Entry 9G24 (electron microscopy, 3.50 A resolution); this record covers chains A and F of the 17 polymer chains in the assembly.

# Chain A
Name: DNA-directed RNA polymerase I subunit RPA190
Organism: Saccharomyces cerevisiae
Notes: EC 2.7.7.6
UniProtKB: P10964 (RPA1_YEAST); residues 1-1664 here = UniProt positions 1-1664
Sequence (1664 residues; row label = number of the first residue in the row):
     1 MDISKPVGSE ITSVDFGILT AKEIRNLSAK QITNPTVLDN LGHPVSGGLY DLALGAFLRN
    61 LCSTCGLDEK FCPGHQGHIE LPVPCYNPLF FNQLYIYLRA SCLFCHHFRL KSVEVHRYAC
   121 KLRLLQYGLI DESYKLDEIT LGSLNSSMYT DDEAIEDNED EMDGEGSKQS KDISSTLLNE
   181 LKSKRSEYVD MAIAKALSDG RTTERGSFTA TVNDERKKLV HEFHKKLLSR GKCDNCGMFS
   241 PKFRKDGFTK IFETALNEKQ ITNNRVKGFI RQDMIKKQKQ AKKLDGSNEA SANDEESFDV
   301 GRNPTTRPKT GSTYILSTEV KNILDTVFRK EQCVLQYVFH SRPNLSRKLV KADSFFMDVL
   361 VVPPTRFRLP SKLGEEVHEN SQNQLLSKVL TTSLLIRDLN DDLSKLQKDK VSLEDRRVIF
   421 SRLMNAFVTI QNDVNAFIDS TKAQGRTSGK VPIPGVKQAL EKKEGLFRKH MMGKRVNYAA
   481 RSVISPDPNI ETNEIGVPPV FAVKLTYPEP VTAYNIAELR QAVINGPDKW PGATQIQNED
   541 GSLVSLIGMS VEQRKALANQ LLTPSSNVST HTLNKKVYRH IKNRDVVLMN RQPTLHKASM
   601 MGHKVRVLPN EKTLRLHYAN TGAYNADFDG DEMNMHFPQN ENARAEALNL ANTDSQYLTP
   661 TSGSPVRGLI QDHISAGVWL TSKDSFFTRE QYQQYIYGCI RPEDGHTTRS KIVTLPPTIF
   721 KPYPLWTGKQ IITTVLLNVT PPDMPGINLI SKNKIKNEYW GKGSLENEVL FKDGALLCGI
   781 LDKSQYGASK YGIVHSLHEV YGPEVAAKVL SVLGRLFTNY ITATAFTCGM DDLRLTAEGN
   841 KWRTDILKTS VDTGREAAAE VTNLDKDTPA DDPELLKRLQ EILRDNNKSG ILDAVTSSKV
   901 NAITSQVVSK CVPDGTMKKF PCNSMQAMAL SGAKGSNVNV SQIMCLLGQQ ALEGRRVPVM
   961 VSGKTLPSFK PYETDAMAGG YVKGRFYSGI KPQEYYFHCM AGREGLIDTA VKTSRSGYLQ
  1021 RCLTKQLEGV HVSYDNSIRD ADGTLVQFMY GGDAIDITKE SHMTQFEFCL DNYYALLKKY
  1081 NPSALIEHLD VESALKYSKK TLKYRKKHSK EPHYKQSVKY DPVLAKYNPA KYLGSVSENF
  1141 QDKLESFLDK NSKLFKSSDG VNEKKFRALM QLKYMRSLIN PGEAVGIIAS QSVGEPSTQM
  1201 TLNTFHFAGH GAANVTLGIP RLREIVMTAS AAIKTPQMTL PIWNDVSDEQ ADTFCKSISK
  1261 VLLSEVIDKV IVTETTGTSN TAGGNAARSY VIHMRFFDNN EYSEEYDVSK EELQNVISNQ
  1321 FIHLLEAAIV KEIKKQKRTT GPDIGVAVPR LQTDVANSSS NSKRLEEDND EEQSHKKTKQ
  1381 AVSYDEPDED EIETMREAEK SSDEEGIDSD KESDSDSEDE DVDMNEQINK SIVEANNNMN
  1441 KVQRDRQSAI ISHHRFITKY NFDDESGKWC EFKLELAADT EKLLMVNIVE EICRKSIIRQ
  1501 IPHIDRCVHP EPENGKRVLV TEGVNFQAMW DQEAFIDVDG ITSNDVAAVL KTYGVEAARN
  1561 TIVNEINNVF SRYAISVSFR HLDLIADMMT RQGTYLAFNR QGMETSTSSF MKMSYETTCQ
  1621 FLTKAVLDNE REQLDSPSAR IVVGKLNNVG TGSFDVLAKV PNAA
Disordered / not traced: 142-174, 269-311, 1154-1159, 1278-1286, 1339-1432, 1664
Bound ions: Zn2+ site 1: Cys62, Cys65, Cys72, His75; Zn2+ site 2: Cys102, Cys105, Cys233, Cys236; Mg2+: Asp627, Asp629, Asp631 (shared with 1 residue of chain R)
Residues lining bound ligands: AMP-CPP (APC; diphosphomethylphosphonic acid adenosyl ester): Asp627, Ile670, Gln671, Lys783, Gly932, Ala933, Lys934, Gly935
Curated features (UniProtKB/Swiss-Prot):
  - region: Pro992 to Glu1004 (Bridging helix)
  - binding site (Zn(2+)): Cys62, Cys65, Cys72, His75, Cys102, Cys105, Cys233, Cys236
  - binding site (Mg(2+)): Asp627, Asp629, Asp631
  - modified residue (Phosphoserine): Ser889, Ser1636
From the paper describing this entry:
  - binding site for AMP-CPP: Lys934
  - specificity-determining residues: Pro593 (proposed by the authors, not directly observed)

# Chain F
Name: DNA-directed RNA polymerases I, II, and III subunit RPABC2
Organism: Saccharomyces cerevisiae
UniProtKB: P20435 (RPAB2_YEAST); residues 1-155 here = UniProt positions 1-155
Sequence (155 residues; each row starts with the number of its first residue):
     1 MSDYEEAFND GNENFEDFDV EHFSDEETYE EKPQFKDGET TDANGKTIVT GGNGPEDFQQ
    61 HEQIRRKTLK EKAIPKDQRA TTPYMTKYER ARILGTRALQ ISMNAPVFVD LEGETDPLRI
   121 AMKELAEKKI PLVIRRYLPD GSFEDWSVEE LIVDL
Disordered / not traced: 1-56, 155
Curated features (UniProtKB/Swiss-Prot):
  - region: Leu111 to Leu132 (Leucine-zipper)
  - modified residue: Ser24 (Phosphoserine)

# How chain A and chain F interact
Pairs across the interface (77; chain A residue first):
  Ile3(A) - Leu99(F)  hydrophobic
  Pro510(A) - Ser102(F)
  Thr512(A) - Asn104(F)
  Tyr514(A) - Ile101(F)
  Tyr514(A) - Leu111(F)  hydrophobic
  Tyr514(A) - Glu114(F)
  Tyr514(A) - Thr115(F)
  Tyr514(A) - Pro117(F)
  Asn515(A) - Thr115(F)
  Asn574(A) - Met103(F)
  Arg584(A) - Thr115(F)
  Arg584(A) - Asp116(F)  salt bridge
  Glu641(A) - Gly95(F)
  Glu641(A) - Leu99(F)
  Glu641(A) - Pro117(F)
  Asn642(A) - Gly95(F)
  Asn642(A) - Thr96(F)
  Asn642(A) - Leu99(F)
  Arg644(A) - Asp116(F)  salt bridge
  Arg644(A) - Leu118(F)
  Ala645(A) - Ala91(F)
  Ala645(A) - Gly95(F)
  Ala645(A) - Leu118(F)  hydrophobic
  Leu648(A) - Leu118(F)  hydrophobic
  Asn649(A) - Arg90(F)
  Leu650(A) - Lys87(F)
  Leu650(A) - Tyr88(F)  hydrophobic
  Leu650(A) - Ala91(F)  hydrophobic
  Ser1033(A) - Pro139(F)
  Tyr1034(A) - Thr81(F)
  Tyr1034(A) - Glu89(F)
  Tyr1034(A) - Arg136(F)
  Tyr1034(A) - Tyr137(F)
  Asp1035(A) - Leu138(F)
  Asp1035(A) - Pro139(F)
  Arg1039(A) - Pro139(F)
  Asp1056(A) - Lys87(F)  salt bridge
  Leu1085(A) - Tyr84(F)
  His1088(A) - Pro83(F)
  His1088(A) - Glu150(F)
  His1088(A) - Ile152(F)
  Asn1128(A) - Ala80(F)
  Ala1130(A) - Thr82(F)
  Ala1130(A) - Pro83(F)
  Lys1131(A) - Arg79(F)
  Lys1131(A) - Thr81(F)
  Lys1131(A) - Pro83(F)
  Lys1131(A) - Trp146(F)
  Met1175(A) - Tyr84(F)  hydrogen bond
  Arg1176(A) - Tyr84(F)
  Arg1176(A) - Asp154(F)  hydrogen bond (side chain-backbone)
  Asn1180(A) - Thr86(F)
  Asn1180(A) - Lys87(F)
  Pro1181(A) - Thr86(F)
  Gly1182(A) - Tyr88(F)
  Glu1183(A) - Lys87(F)  salt bridge
  Glu1183(A) - Tyr88(F)  hydrogen bond
  Gly1650(A) - Tyr88(F)
  Thr1651(A) - Tyr88(F)
  Thr1651(A) - Arg92(F)  hydrogen bond (backbone-side chain)
  Ser1653(A) - Tyr137(F)
  Phe1654(A) - Glu89(F)
  Phe1654(A) - Arg92(F)
  Phe1654(A) - Arg135(F)
  Asp1655(A) - Ile134(F)
  Asp1655(A) - Arg135(F)  hydrogen bond (backbone-backbone)
  Asp1655(A) - Tyr137(F)  hydrogen bond
  Val1656(A) - Arg92(F)
  Val1656(A) - Leu132(F)  hydrophobic
  Val1656(A) - Val133(F)
  Leu1657(A) - Leu132(F)
  Leu1657(A) - Val133(F)  hydrogen bond (backbone-backbone)
  Leu1657(A) - Arg135(F)
  Leu1657(A) - Asp145(F)
  Lys1659(A) - Pro131(F)  hydrogen bond (backbone-backbone)
  Lys1659(A) - Val133(F)
  Lys1659(A) - Ser147(F)  hydrogen bond
Interface residues without a listed pair, chain A (46 interface residues in all): Glu518, Leu573, Glu646, Leu1089, Leu1172, Ala1184, Leu1646, Ala1658
Interface residues without a listed pair, chain F (46 interface residues in all): Ile93, Leu94, Ala98, Ile120, Glu149

# Overview
The chain A/chain F interface involves 46 residues from each chain; the contacts include 9 hydrogen bonds and
4 salt bridges. Among the polar pairs are Arg584(A)-Asp116(F), Arg644(A)-Asp116(F) and Asp1056(A)-Lys87(F).
Chain A binds AMP-CPP. From the paper: a binding site for AMP-CPP at Lys934(A); the specificity determinant
Pro593(A).
Chain A is DNA-directed RNA polymerase I subunit RPA190 and chain F is DNA-directed RNA polymerases I, II, and
III subunit RPABC2, both from Saccharomyces cerevisiae; the structure, Yeast RNA polymerase I elongation
complex stalled by an apurinic site bound to nucleotide analog AMPCPP ..., was determined by electron
microscopy, deposited together with 9G1V, 9G1X, 9G23, 9G26, 9G27, 9G29, 9G2B and 9G2C.
